PDB entry 4NAE | X-ray diffraction, 2.00 A resolution | chains A and B

[Chain A]
Protein: Heptaprenylglyceryl phosphate synthase
Organism: Geobacillus kaustophilus
Notes: EC 2.5.1.-
UniProtKB: Q5L3C1 (PCRB_GEOKA); numbering as in UniProt (aligned over 3-227)
Sequence (225 residues; row label = number of the first residue in the row):
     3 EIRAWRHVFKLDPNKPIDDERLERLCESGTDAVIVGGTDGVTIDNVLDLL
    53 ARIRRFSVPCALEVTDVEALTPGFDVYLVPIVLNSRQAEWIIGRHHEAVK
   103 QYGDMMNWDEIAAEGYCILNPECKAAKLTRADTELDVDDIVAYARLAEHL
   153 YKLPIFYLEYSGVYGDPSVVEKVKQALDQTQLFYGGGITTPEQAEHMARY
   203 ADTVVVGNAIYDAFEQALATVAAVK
Disordered / not traced: 39-42, 70-71
Ligand contacts: sn-glycerol-1-phosphate (1GP): Lys12, Tyr159, Glu161, Ser163, Gly164, Gly187, Gly188, Gly189, Val207, Val208, Gly209, Asn210
UniProt features mapped onto this chain:
  - binding site (sn-glycerol 1-phosphate): Lys12, Tyr159 to Gly164, Gly189, Gly209, Asn210
  - binding site (Mg(2+)): Asp14, Thr40

[Chain B]
Protein: Heptaprenylglyceryl phosphate synthase
Organism: Geobacillus kaustophilus
UniProtKB: Q5L3C1 (PCRB_GEOKA); residue numbers follow UniProt; this construct covers 1-227
Sequence (227 residues; row label = number of the first residue in the row):
     1 MEEIRAWRHVFKLDPNKPIDDERLERLCESGTDAVIVGGTDGVTIDNVLD
    51 LLARIRRFSVPCALEVTDVEALTPGFDVYLVPIVLNSRQAEWIIGRHHEA
   101 VKQYGDMMNWDEIAAEGYCILNPECKAAKLTRADTELDVDDIVAYARLAE
   151 HLYKLPIFYLEYSGVYGDPSVVEKVKQALDQTQLFYGGGITTPEQAEHMA
   201 RYADTVVVGNAIYDAFEQALATVAAVK
Disordered / not traced: 15-17, 39-45, 70-71
Ligand contacts: sn-glycerol-1-phosphate (1GP): Lys12, Tyr159, Glu161, Ser163, Gly164, Gly187, Gly188, Gly189, Val207, Val208, Gly209, Asn210
UniProt features mapped onto this chain:
  - binding site (sn-glycerol 1-phosphate): Lys12, Tyr159 to Gly164, Gly189, Gly209, Asn210
  - binding site (Mg(2+)): Asp14, Thr40

[Interface between chain A and chain B]
Residue-residue contacts (60):
  Val81(A) - Leu152(B)  hydrophobic
  Ile83(A) - Leu152(B)  hydrophobic
  Ile83(A) - Tyr153(B)
  Leu85(A) - Ile94(B)
  Arg88(A) - Ala90(B)
  Ala90(A) - Arg88(B)
  Ala90(A) - Ile93(B)  hydrophobic
  Ile93(A) - Ala90(B)  hydrophobic
  Ile93(A) - Ile93(B)  hydrophobic
  Ile93(A) - Ile94(B)  hydrophobic
  Ile93(A) - Tyr153(B)  hydrogen bond (backbone-side chain)
  Ile94(A) - Leu85(B)
  Ile94(A) - Ile93(B)  hydrophobic
  Ile94(A) - Leu148(B)  hydrophobic
  Ile94(A) - Tyr153(B)  hydrophobic
  His97(A) - Leu148(B)
  His97(A) - Leu152(B)
  His98(A) - Asp141(B)  salt bridge
  His98(A) - Ala144(B)
  His98(A) - Tyr145(B)
  His98(A) - Leu148(B)
  Val101(A) - Ala144(B)
  Val101(A) - Leu148(B)  hydrophobic
  Lys102(A) - Asp138(B)  salt bridge
  Lys102(A) - Asp140(B)
  Lys102(A) - Asp141(B)  salt bridge
  Lys102(A) - Ala144(B)
  Gly105(A) - Arg147(B)
  Asp106(A) - Arg147(B)  salt bridge
  Trp110(A) - Arg147(B)
  Trp110(A) - His151(B)
  Ala115(A) - Leu152(B)
  Asp138(A) - Lys102(B)  salt bridge
  Asp141(A) - His98(B)  hydrogen bond (backbone-side chain)
  Asp141(A) - Lys102(B)  salt bridge
  Ala144(A) - His98(B)
  Ala144(A) - Val101(B)
  Ala144(A) - Lys102(B)
  Tyr145(A) - His98(B)
  Arg147(A) - Val101(B)
  Arg147(A) - Gly105(B)
  Arg147(A) - Asp106(B)  salt bridge
  Leu148(A) - Ile94(B)  hydrophobic
  Leu148(A) - His98(B)
  Leu148(A) - Val101(B)  hydrophobic
  His151(A) - Trp110(B)
  Leu152(A) - Val81(B)  hydrophobic
  Leu152(A) - Ile83(B)  hydrophobic
  Leu152(A) - His97(B)
  Leu152(A) - Ala115(B)
  Leu152(A) - Leu155(B)
  Tyr153(A) - Ile83(B)  hydrophobic
  Tyr153(A) - Ile93(B)  hydrogen bond (side chain-backbone)
  Tyr153(A) - Ile94(B)
  Tyr153(A) - Tyr153(B)  hydrophobic
  Tyr153(A) - Lys154(B)  hydrogen bond (backbone-backbone)
  Tyr153(A) - Leu155(B)  hydrophobic
  Lys154(A) - Lys154(B)
  Leu155(A) - Leu152(B)
  Leu155(A) - Tyr153(B)  hydrophobic
Other interface residues (no listed pair), chain A (29 interface residues in all): Ser87, Ile113, Asp140
Other interface residues (no listed pair), chain B (29 interface residues in all): Ser87, Gln89

[Summary]
Chain A and chain B each contribute 29 residues to their interface, with 4 hydrogen bonds and 7 salt bridges.
Among the polar pairs are His98(A)-Asp141(B), Lys102(A)-Asp138(B) and Lys102(A)-Asp141(B). Bound to chain A:
sn-glycerol-1-phosphate. Ligands of chain B: sn-glycerol-1-phosphate.
Here chain A is Heptaprenylglyceryl phosphate synthase and chain B is Heptaprenylglyceryl phosphate synthase,
both from Geobacillus kaustophilus. Entry 4NAE (PcrB from Geobacillus kaustophilus, with bound G1P) was
determined by X-ray diffraction (same publication as 4MM1 and 4NAF).
